3L1Z - chain A; structure by X-ray diffraction, 3.17 A resolution.

== Chain A ==
Protein: Ubiquitin-conjugating enzyme E2 D3
Source organism: Homo sapiens
Notes: EC 6.3.2.19
Reference sequence: P61077 (UB2D3_HUMAN); numbering as in UniProt (aligned over 1-147)
Chain sequence (157 residues; row label = number of the first residue in the row; numbers below 1 keep their minus sign (Met-9 is residue -9)):
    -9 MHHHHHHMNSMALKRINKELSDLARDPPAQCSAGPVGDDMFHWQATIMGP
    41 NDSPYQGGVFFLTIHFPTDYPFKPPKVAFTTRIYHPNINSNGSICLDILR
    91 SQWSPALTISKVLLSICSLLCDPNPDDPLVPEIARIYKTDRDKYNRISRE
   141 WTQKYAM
Not modelled in the structure: -9 to -5
Sequence notes: expression tag (-9 to 0)
Swiss-Prot annotation at these positions:
  - active site: Cys85 (Glycyl thioester intermediate)
  - mutagenesis: Asn77 (N77S: Activity is restricted HECT-type and not RING-containing E3 ubiquitin-protein ligases. Exhibits ubiquitin transfer with ARIH1 and PRKN), Cys85 (C85A: Loss of function), Asp87 (D87E/P: Has intermediate lysine reactivity; D87K: Abolishes affect lysine reactivity; D87N: Does not affect lysine reactivity), Asp117 (D117H: Strongly impairs lysine reactivity but retains some ability to transfer ubiquitin to BRCA1)
What the authors report for this chain:
  - interface residues: Ala2, Lys4, Arg5, Lys8, Phe62, Lys63, Gln92, Ser94, Pro95, Ala96
  - allosteric site: Thr36, Ile37, Asp87, Ser91, Gln92, Ile106
  - catalytic residues: Cys85 (citing earlier work)

== Summary ==
UniProt lists active-site residue Cys85 and 4 mutagenesis sites. From the paper: the catalytic residue Cys85;
interface residues Ala2, Lys4 and Arg5 among others.
Chain A is Ubiquitin-conjugating enzyme E2 D3 (Homo sapiens); the structure, Crystal structure of the U-BOX
domain of human E4B ubiquitin ligase in complex with UBCH5C E2 ..., was determined by X-ray diffraction,
deposited together with 3L1X and 3L1Y.
